3VAF - chains B and P of the 4 polymer chains in the assembly; structure by X-ray diffraction, 2.49 A resolution.

Chain B:
Molecule: Splicing factor U2AF 65 kDa subunit
From: Homo sapiens
Notes: fragment: RNA Binding Domains 1 and 2
UniProtKB: P26368 (U2AF2_HUMAN); residue numbers follow UniProt; this construct covers 148-237, 258-336
Chain sequence (174 residues; each row starts with the number of its first residue; note: 20 numbers in that range are skipped by the numbering (no residue carries them; nothing is unmodelled there)):
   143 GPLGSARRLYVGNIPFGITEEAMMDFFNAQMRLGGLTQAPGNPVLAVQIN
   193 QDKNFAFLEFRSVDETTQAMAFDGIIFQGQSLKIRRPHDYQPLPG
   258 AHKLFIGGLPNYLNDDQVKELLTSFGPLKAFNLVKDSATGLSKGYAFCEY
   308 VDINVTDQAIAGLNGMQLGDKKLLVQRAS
Not modelled in the structure: 143-144
Sequence notes: expression tag (143-147)
Residues lining bound ligands:
  - n,N-bis(3-D-gluconamidopropyl)deoxycholamide (CPQ): Pro267, Tyr269, Leu270, Gln274, Glu277, Leu278, Leu325, Gly326
  - 1,4-diethylene dioxide (DIO), molecule 1: Arg174, Pro182, Gly183
  - 1,4-diethylene dioxide (DIO), molecule 2: Lys276, Leu285, Lys286, Ala287, Phe288
Swiss-Prot annotation at these positions:
  - natural variant: Arg149 (R149W: In DEVDFB)
  - modified residue: Lys276 (5-hydroxylysine), Ser294 (Phosphoserine)
What the authors report for this chain:
  - binding site for the 7-nt DNA strand (chain P): Lys225, Arg227
  - specificity-determining residues: Asp293, Lys328, Lys329 (proposed by the authors, not directly observed)
  - mutagenesis - D293N/K329Q/L331K/Q333E: unchanged binding to 5'-4rU
  - mutagenesis - D293N/K329Q/L331K/Q333E: increased binding to 3'-4rU
  - mutagenesis - K260A/N289A (36-fold), F304A (73-fold): decreased binding to poly-rU RNA (citing earlier work)

Chain P:
Molecule: 7-nt DNA strand
Sequence (7 nucleotides; row label = number of the first residue in the row):
     2 UUUUUUU
Not modelled in the structure: 8
Modified positions: BRU (5-bromo-2'-deoxyuridine-5'-monophosphate) at position 4; BRU (5-bromo-2'-deoxyuridine-5'-monophosphate) at position 5

Interface between chain B and chain P:
Pairs across the interface (22; chain B residue first):
  Lys260(B) - BRU_4(P)  base contact
  Phe262(B) - DU2(P)  phosphate contact
  Phe262(B) - DU3(P)  stacking on the base
  Gly264(B) - DU2(P)  sugar contact
  Gly265(B) - DU2(P)  base contact
  Asn289(B) - BRU_4(P)  hydrogen bond to the base
  Val291(B) - BRU_4(P)  sugar contact
  Lys292(B) - BRU_5(P)  phosphate contact
  Ser294(B) - DU6(P)  hydrogen bond to the phosphate
  Lys300(B) - DU2(P)  phosphate contact
  Lys300(B) - BRU_5(P)  salt bridge to the phosphate
  Gly301(B) - DU2(P)  phosphate contact
  Tyr302(B) - DU2(P)  sugar contact
  Tyr302(B) - DU3(P)  sugar contact
  Tyr302(B) - BRU_4(P)  hydrogen bond to the sugar
  Phe304(B) - DU3(P)  sugar contact
  Phe304(B) - BRU_4(P)  stacking on the base
  Lys329(B) - DU2(P)  base contact
  Leu331(B) - DU2(P)  base contact
  Gln333(B) - DU3(P)  hydrogen bond to the base
  Arg334(B) - DU3(P)  base contact
  Ala335(B) - DU3(P)  hydrogen bond to the base

In short:
Chain B and chain P form an interface of 17 and 5 residues respectively, with 5 hydrogen bonds, 1 salt bridge
and 2 aromatic stacking contacts. Among the polar pairs are Asn289(B)-BRU_4(P), Gln333(B)-DU3(P) and
Ala335(B)-DU3(P). The paper reports a binding site for the 7-nt DNA strand (chain P) at Lys225(B) and
Arg227(B); K260A/N289A and F304A of chain B reduce binding to poly-rU RNA.
Chain B is Splicing factor U2AF 65 kDa subunit (Homo sapiens) and chain P is a 7-nt DNA strand; the structure,
Structure of U2AF65 variant with BrU3 DNA, was determined by X-ray diffraction (same publication as 3VAG,
3VAH, 3VAI, 3VAJ, 3VAK, 3VAL and 3VAM).
